PDB entry 6GCS | electron microscopy, 4.32 A resolution (low resolution: residue-level contacts below are approximate; hydrogen-bond / salt-bridge calls are withheld) | chains C and K of the 42 polymer chains in the assembly

Chain C:
Protein: 49-kDa protein (nucm)
From: Yarrowia lipolytica
Notes: EC 1.6.99.3
UniProt: Q9UUU1 (Q9UUU1_YARLL); residue numbers follow UniProt; this construct covers 1-466
Sequence (466 residues; numbered 1 to 466; the number before each row is that of its first residue):
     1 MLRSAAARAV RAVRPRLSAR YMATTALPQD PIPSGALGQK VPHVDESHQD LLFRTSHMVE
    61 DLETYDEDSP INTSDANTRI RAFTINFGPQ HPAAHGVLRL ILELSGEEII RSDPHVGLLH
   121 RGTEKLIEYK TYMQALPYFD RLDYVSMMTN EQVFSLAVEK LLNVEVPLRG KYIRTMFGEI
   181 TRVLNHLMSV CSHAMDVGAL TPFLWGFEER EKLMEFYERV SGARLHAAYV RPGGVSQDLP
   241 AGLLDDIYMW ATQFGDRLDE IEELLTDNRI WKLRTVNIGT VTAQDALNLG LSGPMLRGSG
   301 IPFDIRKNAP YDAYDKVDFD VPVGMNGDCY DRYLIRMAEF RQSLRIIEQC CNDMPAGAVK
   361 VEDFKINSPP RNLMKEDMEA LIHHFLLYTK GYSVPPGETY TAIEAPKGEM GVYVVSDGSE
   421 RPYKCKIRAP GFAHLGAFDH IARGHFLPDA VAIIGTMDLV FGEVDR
Unresolved in the structure: 1-49, 466
Ligand contacts:
  - 1,2-Distearoyl-sn-glycerophosphoethanolamine (3PE): Arg269, Ile270, Leu273
  - 4Fe-4S cluster (SF4): Arg121, Arg141, His226

Chain K:
Protein: Psst subunit (nukm)
From: Yarrowia lipolytica
Notes: EC 1.6.99.3
UniProt: Q9UUT7 (Q9UUT7_YARLL); residues 1-210 here = UniProt positions 1-210
Sequence (210 residues; each row starts with the number of its first residue):
     1 MLRSQIGRLA LRPTLVPATV IPQTRAYSAP AGTPRVSSSS MPTDFPLPSQ QKPNSAVDYT
    61 LTTLDAVANW ARQGSFWPVT FGLACCAVEM MHVSAPRYDQ DRLGIIFRAS PRQSDIMIVA
   121 GTLTNKMAPV LRQVYDQMPE PRWVISMGSC ANGGGYYHFS YSVVRGCDRI VPVDVYVPGC
   181 PPTSEALMYG VFQLQRKMRN TKITRMWYRK
Unresolved in the structure: 1-41
Ion coordination: 4Fe-4S cluster Fe: Cys85, Cys86, Cys150, Cys180
Ligand contacts: 4Fe-4S cluster (SF4): Ala84, Cys85, Cys86, Gly121, Thr122, Gly148, Ser149, Cys150, Tyr156, Gly179, Cys180, Pro181

How chain C and chain K interact:
Pairs across the interface (51; chain C residue first):
  Gln90(C) with Phe81(K)
  His91(C) with Thr80(K)
  Gly117(C) with Lys126(K)
  Leu118(C) with Thr124(K); Lys126(K)
  Leu119(C) with Leu83(K); Thr122(K); Thr124(K)
  His120(C) with Thr124(K); Tyr161(K); Ser162(K)
  Arg121(C) with Ala84(K); Thr122(K); Tyr157(K); Ser160(K); Ser162(K)
  Gly122(C) with Tyr161(K)
  Thr123(C) with Tyr157(K)
  Leu126(C) with Tyr157(K); Phe159(K)
  Gln134(C) with Tyr156(K)
  Pro137(C) with Tyr156(K)
  Tyr138(C) with Tyr156(K); Tyr157(K)
  Arg141(C) with Tyr157(K)
  Tyr144(C) with Leu83(K); Ala84(K); Cys85(K); Val88(K)
  Val145(C) with Val88(K)
  Met188(C) with Val88(K); Met91(K)
  Phe203(C) with Met91(K)
  Leu204(C) with Ser94(K); Pro96(K)
  Phe207(C) with Met91(K); Ala95(K)
  Arg210(C) with His92(K)
  Glu211(C) with His92(K); Ala95(K); Arg97(K); Tyr98(K)
  Met214(C) with His92(K)
  Arg224(C) with Glu89(K); Tyr98(K); Thr183(K)
  Leu225(C) with Val88(K); Glu89(K); Pro181(K)
  His226(C) with Cys85(K); Pro181(K)
Other interface residues (no listed pair), chain C (31 interface residues in all): Pro89, Val97, Lys125, Glu208, Lys212
Other interface residues (no listed pair), chain K (30 interface residues in all): Ala109, Met127, Val130, Cys180, Ser184

In short:
Chain C and chain K form an interface of 31 and 30 residues respectively. 4Fe-4S cluster is bound between
chain C and chain K. Chain C binds 1,2-Distearoyl-sn-glycerophosphoethanolamine. Cys85(K), Cys86(K), Cys150(K)
and Cys180(K) coordinate a 4Fe-4S cluster Fe ion.
Here chain C is 49-kDa protein (nucm) and chain K is Psst subunit (nukm), both from Yarrowia lipolytica. Entry
6GCS (Cryo-EM structure of respiratory complex I from Yarrowia lipolytica) was determined by electron
microscopy.
